9C1J - chains W and Y of the 43 polymer chains in the assembly; structure by electron microscopy, 2.72 A resolution.

Chain W (and Y):
Molecule: Outer capsid glycoprotein VP7
Source organism: Simian rotavirus A strain RRV
Notes: chain Y of this document is another copy of the same molecule, construct and numbering; everything in this record applies to it too
Reference sequence: P12476 (VP7_ROTRH); residue numbers follow UniProt; this construct covers 1-326
Chain sequence (326 residues; each row starts with the number of its first residue):
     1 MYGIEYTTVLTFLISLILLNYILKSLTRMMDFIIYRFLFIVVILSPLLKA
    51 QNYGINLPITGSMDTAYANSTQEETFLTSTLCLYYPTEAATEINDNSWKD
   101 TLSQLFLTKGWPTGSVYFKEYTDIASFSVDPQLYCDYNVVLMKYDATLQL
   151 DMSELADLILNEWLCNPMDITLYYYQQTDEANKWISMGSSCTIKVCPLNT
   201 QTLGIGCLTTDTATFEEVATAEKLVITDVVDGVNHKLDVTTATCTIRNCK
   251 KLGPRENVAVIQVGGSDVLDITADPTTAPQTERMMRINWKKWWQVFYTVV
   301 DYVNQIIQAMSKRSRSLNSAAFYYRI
Not modelled in the structure: 1-50
Disulfides: Cys82-Cys135, Cys165-Cys249, Cys191-Cys244, Cys196-Cys207
Covalent attachments: N-acetylglucosamine (NAG) linked to Asn69
Metal / ion sites: Ca2+ site 1: Asp95 (shared with Gly206(Y), Thr214(Y), Glu216(Y) of chain Y); Ca2+ site 2: Asp151, Glu154, Glu222, Leu224; Ca2+ site 3: Gln177, Asp228, Val229, Asp231 (shared with 1 residue of chain X); Ca2+ site 4: Gly206, Thr214, Glu216 (shared with 1 residue of chain X); Ca2+ site 5: Asp270, Thr272, Asp274, Thr277; Ca2+ site 6: Asp301 (shared with Gln177(Y), Asp228(Y), Val229(Y), Asp231(Y) of chain Y)

Interface between chain W and chain Y:
Residue-residue contacts - 61 pairs, chain W then chain Y:
  Glu92(W) - Glu217(Y)
  Asp95(W) - Gly206(Y)
  Asp95(W) - Glu216(Y)
  Ser97(W) - Gly206(Y)
  Thr101(W) - Ile205(Y)
  Thr101(W) - Gly206(Y)
  Gln104(W) - Ile205(Y)
  Leu105(W) - Val233(Y)  hydrophobic
  Thr108(W) - Asp231(Y)
  Thr108(W) - Val233(Y)
  Lys109(W) - Asp231(Y)  salt bridge
  Gly265(W) - Gln149(Y)  hydrogen bond (backbone-side chain)
  Gly265(W) - Val268(Y)
  Ser266(W) - Ser266(Y)  hydrogen bond
  Ser266(W) - Asp267(Y)  hydrogen bond (side chain-backbone)
  Glu282(W) - Thr276(Y)
  Met285(W) - Pro275(Y)
  Met285(W) - Thr276(Y)
  Arg286(W) - Gln149(Y)
  Arg286(W) - Val268(Y)  hydrogen bond (side chain-backbone)
  Arg286(W) - Pro275(Y)
  Ile287(W) - Pro275(Y)  hydrophobic
  Asn288(W) - Gln149(Y)  hydrogen bond (side chain-backbone)
  Asn288(W) - Leu150(Y)
  Asn288(W) - Ser153(Y)  hydrogen bond
  Asn288(W) - Val268(Y)  hydrogen bond (side chain-backbone)
  Trp289(W) - Leu150(Y)
  Lys290(W) - Leu150(Y)
  Lys290(W) - Glu222(Y)
  Lys291(W) - Glu217(Y)
  Lys291(W) - Val218(Y)
  Lys291(W) - Ala219(Y)
  Lys291(W) - Thr220(Y)
  Trp293(W) - Glu216(Y)
  Trp293(W) - Glu217(Y)
  Trp293(W) - Val218(Y)  hydrophobic
  Gln294(W) - Thr227(Y)
  Gln294(W) - Asp228(Y)  hydrogen bond (side chain-backbone)
  Tyr297(W) - Pro197(Y)
  Tyr297(W) - Glu216(Y)
  Tyr297(W) - Val218(Y)  hydrophobic
  Tyr297(W) - Asp228(Y)
  Tyr297(W) - Val230(Y)  hydrophobic
  Thr298(W) - Asp228(Y)
  Thr298(W) - Ala273(Y)
  Thr298(W) - Pro275(Y)
  Val300(W) - Val230(Y)  hydrophobic
  Asp301(W) - Asp228(Y)
  Asp301(W) - Val229(Y)
  Asp301(W) - Val230(Y)
  Asp301(W) - Asp231(Y)  hydrogen bond (side chain-backbone)
  Tyr302(W) - Glu180(Y)
  Tyr302(W) - Lys183(Y)  hydrogen bond
  Tyr302(W) - Asp228(Y)
  Tyr302(W) - Ala273(Y)
  Tyr302(W) - Asp274(Y)
  Tyr302(W) - Pro275(Y)
  Gln305(W) - Asp274(Y)
  Gln305(W) - Thr276(Y)
  Ile306(W) - Pro275(Y)  hydrophobic
  Ile306(W) - Thr276(Y)
Also at the interface, not in a pair above, chain W (28 interface residues in all): Gly264
Also at the interface, not in a pair above, chain Y (32 interface residues in all): Asp151, Ile226, Gly232, Leu269, Asp270

In short:
28 residues of chain W and 32 residues of chain Y are in contact; the contacts include 10 hydrogen bonds and 1
salt bridge. Polar pairs include Lys109(W)-Asp231(Y), Gly265(W)-Gln149(Y) and Ser266(W)-Ser266(Y).
N-acetylglucosamine is covalently linked to Asn69(W).
Both chains are Outer capsid glycoprotein VP7 (Simian rotavirus A strain RRV). Entry 9C1J (Rhesus rotavirus
(reversed structure at 2.72 Angstrom resolution)) was determined by electron microscopy.
